8YA0 - chains A and B of the 7 polymer chains in the assembly; structure by electron microscopy, 2.97 A resolution.

[Chain A]
Protein: Protein translocase subunit SecA
Source organism: Bacillus subtilis subsp. subtilis str. 168
Notes: EC 7.4.2.8
Reference sequence: P28366 (SECA_BACSU); residues 14-778 here = UniProt positions 14-778
Sequence (765 residues; row label = number of the first residue in the row):
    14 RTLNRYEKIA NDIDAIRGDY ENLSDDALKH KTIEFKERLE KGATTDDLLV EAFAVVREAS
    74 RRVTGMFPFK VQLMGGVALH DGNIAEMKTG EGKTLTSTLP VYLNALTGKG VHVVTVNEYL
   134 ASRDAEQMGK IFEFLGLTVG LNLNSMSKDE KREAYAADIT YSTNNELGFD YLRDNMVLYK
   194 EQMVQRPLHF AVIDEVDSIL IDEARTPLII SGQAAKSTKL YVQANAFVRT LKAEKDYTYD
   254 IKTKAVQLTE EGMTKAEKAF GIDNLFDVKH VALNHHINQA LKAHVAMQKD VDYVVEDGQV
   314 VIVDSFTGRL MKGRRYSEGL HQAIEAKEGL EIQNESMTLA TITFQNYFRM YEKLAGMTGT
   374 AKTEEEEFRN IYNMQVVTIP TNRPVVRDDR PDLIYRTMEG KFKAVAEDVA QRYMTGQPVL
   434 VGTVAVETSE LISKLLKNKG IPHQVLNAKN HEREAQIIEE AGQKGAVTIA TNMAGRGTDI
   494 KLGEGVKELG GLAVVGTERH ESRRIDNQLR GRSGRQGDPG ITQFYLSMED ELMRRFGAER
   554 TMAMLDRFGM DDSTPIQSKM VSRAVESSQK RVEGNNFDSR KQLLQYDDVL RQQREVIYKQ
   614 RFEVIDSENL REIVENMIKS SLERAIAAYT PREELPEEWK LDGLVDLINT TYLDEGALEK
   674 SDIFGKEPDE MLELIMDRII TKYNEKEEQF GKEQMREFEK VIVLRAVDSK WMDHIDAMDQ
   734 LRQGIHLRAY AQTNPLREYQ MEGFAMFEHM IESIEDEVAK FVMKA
Residues lining bound ligands: ADP / beryllium trifluoride: Met-79, Phe-80, Pro-81, Phe-82, Gln-85, Lys-101, Thr-102, Gly-103, Glu-104, Gly-105, Lys-106, Thr-107, Leu-108, Arg-136, Glu-208, Gly-372, Arg-489, Gly-490, Asp-492, Lys-494, Gln-521, Arg-525, Arg-528, Gln-529
Swiss-Prot annotation at these positions:
  - binding site (ATP): Met-79, Phe-80, Gln-85, Gly-103 to Thr-107, Asp-492
  - mutagenesis: Lys-101 (K101N: Can restore growth of E.coli secA mutants), Lys-106 (K106N: Loss of activity. Cannot complement E.coli secA mutants), Gly-587 (G587C: Forms position 587-750 dimers upon oxidation in vitro; when associated with C-750. Does not form position 587-587 dimers (homodimers)), Asn-588 (N588C: Forms position 588-588 dimers upon oxidation in vitro (homodimers)), Arg-750 (R750C: Forms position 587-750 dimers upon oxidation in vitro; when associated with C-587. Also forms position 750-750 dimers (homodimers))

[Chain B]
Protein: Cell division protein FtsQ, Lactose permease
Source organism: Escherichia coli K-12
Reference sequence: chimeric construct of Q7CR81, P02920: residues 2-25 from Q7CR81 (FTSQ_SALTY) positions 25-48 (UniProt number = residue number + 23); residues 36-52 from P02920 positions 316-332 (UniProt number = residue number + 280)
Sequence (72 residues; row label = number of the first residue in the row; note: 8 numbers in that range are skipped by the numbering (no residue carries them; nothing is unmodelled there); a row labelled like 52A-52M holds insertion residues (52A, then the next letters in order)):
     2 AKKTILFLLT VLTTVLVSGW VVLGAQYEDG CSGVVILKTL HMFEVPFLLV G
52A-52M AFSNADTSISGDG
    61 DSPHSYHS
Not modelled in the structure: 52A-52M
Differences from the reference sequence: engineered mutation Ala-2 (Arg25 in Q7CR81), Lys-3 (Leu26 in Q7CR81), Lys-4 (Ala27 in Q7CR81), Thr-5 (Gly28 in Q7CR81), Thr-14 (Cys37 in Q7CR81), Leu-17 (Phe40 in Q7CR81); linker (26-35, 52A-52M, 61-68)
Swiss-Prot annotation at these positions:
  - site (Proton translocation): His-42, Glu-45

[How chain A and chain B interact]
Pairs across the interface (30):
  Asn-157(A) with Tyr-66(B), hydrogen bond
  Phe-182(A) with Tyr-66(B), hydrophobic
  Arg-186(A) with Tyr-66(B)
  Ile-222(A) with His-64(B); Ser-65(B); Tyr-66(B), hydrogen bond (backbone-backbone)
  Ile-223(A) with Tyr-66(B)
  Ser-224(A) with Ser-65(B), hydrogen bond; Tyr-66(B), hydrogen bond (backbone-backbone); Ser-68(B), hydrogen bond (backbone-side chain)
  Gly-225(A) with Ser-68(B)
  Gln-226(A) with His-67(B)
  Lys-295(A) with Ser-62(B)
  Met-300(A) with Ser-62(B)
  Gly-326(A) with His-67(B), hydrogen bond (backbone-backbone)
  Arg-327(A) with His-64(B); Ser-65(B); Tyr-66(B)
  Arg-328(A) with His-64(B); Ser-65(B), hydrogen bond (backbone-backbone)
  Tyr-329(A) with Ser-62(B); Pro-63(B)
  Ser-330(A) with Pro-63(B), hydrogen bond (backbone-backbone); His-64(B); Ser-65(B)
  Glu-331(A) with Pro-63(B)
  Leu-333(A) with Ser-62(B)
  Ser-349(A) with His-67(B), hydrogen bond
  Tyr-743(A) with Val-51(B), hydrophobic
  Gln-745(A) with Phe-48(B)
Also at the interface, not in a pair above, chain A (26 interface residues in all): Thr-219, Pro-220, Glu-348, Leu-352, Ala-742, Thr-746

[Summary]
26 residues of chain A face 9 of chain B across their interface, with 9 hydrogen bonds. Among the polar pairs
are Asn-157(A)/Tyr-66(B), Ser-224(A)/Ser-65(B) and Ser-224(A)/Ser-68(B). Chain A binds ADP / beryllium
trifluoride. UniProt lists 9 ATP-binding residues and 5 mutagenesis sites on chain A.
Here chain A is Protein translocase subunit SecA (Bacillus subtilis subsp. subtilis str. 168) and chain B is
Cell division protein FtsQ, Lactose permease (Escherichia coli K-12). Entry 8YA0 (Structure of the SecA-SecY
complex with the substrate FtsQ-LacY(+7C)) was determined by electron microscopy (same publication as 8Y9Y,
8Y9Z, 8YA2, 8YA3 and 8YAS).
